9D3O - chains J and C of the 10 polymer chains in the assembly; structure by electron microscopy, 3.00 A resolution.

[Chain J]
Molecule: coding strand (145-nt DNA)
Organism: Xenopus borealis
Sequence (145 nucleotides; row label = number of the first residue in the row; numbers below 1 keep their minus sign (DC-72 is residue -72)):
   -72 CCGAGATCAG ACGATATCGG GCACTTTCAG GGTGGTATGG CCGTAGGCGA GCACAAGGCT
   -12 GACTTTTCCT CCCCTTGTGC TGCCTTCTGG GGGGGGCCCA GCTCCTCCCC ATGCCAGGGT
    48 CTTTTCCCCC AGGCAGGAAA ACAAG

[Chain C]
Protein: Histone H2A type 2-A
Organism: Homo sapiens
Reference sequence: Q6FI13 (H2A2A_HUMAN); residues 11-119 here correspond to UniProt positions 12-120 (UniProt number = residue number + 1)
Chain sequence (109 residues; numbered 11 to 119; the number before each row is that of its first residue):
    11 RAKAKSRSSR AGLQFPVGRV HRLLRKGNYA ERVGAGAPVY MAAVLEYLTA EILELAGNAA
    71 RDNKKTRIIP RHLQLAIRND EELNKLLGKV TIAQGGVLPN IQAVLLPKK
Reported in the primary citation:
  - binding site for noncoding strand (145-nt DNA): Arg77

[How chain J and chain C interact]
Residue-residue contacts - 14 pairs, chain J then chain C:
  DA38(J) - Arg42(C)  hydrogen bond to the sugar
  DA38(J) - Val43(C)  sugar contact
  DA38(J) - Gly44(C)  phosphate contact
  DA38(J) - Ala45(C)  hydrogen bond to the phosphate
  DT39(J) - Glu41(C)  phosphate contact
  DT39(J) - Arg42(C)  phosphate contact
  DT39(J) - Val43(C)  hydrogen bond to the phosphate
  DC48(J) - Arg29(C)  hydrogen bond to the phosphate
  DT49(J) - Arg29(C)  salt bridge to the phosphate
  DC57(J) - Arg77(C)  phosphate contact
  DA58(J) - Lys75(C)  phosphate contact
  DA58(J) - Thr76(C)  hydrogen bond to the phosphate
  DA58(J) - Arg77(C)  hydrogen bond to the phosphate
  DG59(J) - Lys75(C)  phosphate contact
Interface residues without a listed pair, chain C (10 interface residues in all): His31

[Summary]
7 residues of chain J face 10 of chain C across their interface; the contacts include 6 hydrogen bonds and 1
salt bridge. Polar contacts include DA38(J)-Arg42(C), DA38(J)-Ala45(C) and DT39(J)-Val43(C). The paper reports
a binding site for noncoding strand (145-nt DNA) at Arg77(C).
Chain J is coding strand (145-nt DNA) (Xenopus borealis) and chain C is Histone H2A type 2-A (Homo sapiens);
the structure, 167-bp 5S rDNA nucleosome - closed, was determined by electron microscopy, deposited together
with 9D3K, 9D3L, 9D3N, 9D3Q, 9D3R, 9D3S and 9D3T.
